4LJZ - chains D and F of the 6 polymer chains in the assembly; structure by X-ray diffraction, 3.59 A resolution.

# Chain D
Name: DNA-directed RNA polymerase subunit beta'
Source organism: Escherichia coli BW2952
Notes: EC 2.7.7.6
Reference sequence: C5A0S8 (C5A0S8_ECOBW); residue numbers follow UniProt; this construct covers 1-1407
Amino-acid sequence (1407 residues; numbered 1 to 1407; the number before each row is that of its first residue):
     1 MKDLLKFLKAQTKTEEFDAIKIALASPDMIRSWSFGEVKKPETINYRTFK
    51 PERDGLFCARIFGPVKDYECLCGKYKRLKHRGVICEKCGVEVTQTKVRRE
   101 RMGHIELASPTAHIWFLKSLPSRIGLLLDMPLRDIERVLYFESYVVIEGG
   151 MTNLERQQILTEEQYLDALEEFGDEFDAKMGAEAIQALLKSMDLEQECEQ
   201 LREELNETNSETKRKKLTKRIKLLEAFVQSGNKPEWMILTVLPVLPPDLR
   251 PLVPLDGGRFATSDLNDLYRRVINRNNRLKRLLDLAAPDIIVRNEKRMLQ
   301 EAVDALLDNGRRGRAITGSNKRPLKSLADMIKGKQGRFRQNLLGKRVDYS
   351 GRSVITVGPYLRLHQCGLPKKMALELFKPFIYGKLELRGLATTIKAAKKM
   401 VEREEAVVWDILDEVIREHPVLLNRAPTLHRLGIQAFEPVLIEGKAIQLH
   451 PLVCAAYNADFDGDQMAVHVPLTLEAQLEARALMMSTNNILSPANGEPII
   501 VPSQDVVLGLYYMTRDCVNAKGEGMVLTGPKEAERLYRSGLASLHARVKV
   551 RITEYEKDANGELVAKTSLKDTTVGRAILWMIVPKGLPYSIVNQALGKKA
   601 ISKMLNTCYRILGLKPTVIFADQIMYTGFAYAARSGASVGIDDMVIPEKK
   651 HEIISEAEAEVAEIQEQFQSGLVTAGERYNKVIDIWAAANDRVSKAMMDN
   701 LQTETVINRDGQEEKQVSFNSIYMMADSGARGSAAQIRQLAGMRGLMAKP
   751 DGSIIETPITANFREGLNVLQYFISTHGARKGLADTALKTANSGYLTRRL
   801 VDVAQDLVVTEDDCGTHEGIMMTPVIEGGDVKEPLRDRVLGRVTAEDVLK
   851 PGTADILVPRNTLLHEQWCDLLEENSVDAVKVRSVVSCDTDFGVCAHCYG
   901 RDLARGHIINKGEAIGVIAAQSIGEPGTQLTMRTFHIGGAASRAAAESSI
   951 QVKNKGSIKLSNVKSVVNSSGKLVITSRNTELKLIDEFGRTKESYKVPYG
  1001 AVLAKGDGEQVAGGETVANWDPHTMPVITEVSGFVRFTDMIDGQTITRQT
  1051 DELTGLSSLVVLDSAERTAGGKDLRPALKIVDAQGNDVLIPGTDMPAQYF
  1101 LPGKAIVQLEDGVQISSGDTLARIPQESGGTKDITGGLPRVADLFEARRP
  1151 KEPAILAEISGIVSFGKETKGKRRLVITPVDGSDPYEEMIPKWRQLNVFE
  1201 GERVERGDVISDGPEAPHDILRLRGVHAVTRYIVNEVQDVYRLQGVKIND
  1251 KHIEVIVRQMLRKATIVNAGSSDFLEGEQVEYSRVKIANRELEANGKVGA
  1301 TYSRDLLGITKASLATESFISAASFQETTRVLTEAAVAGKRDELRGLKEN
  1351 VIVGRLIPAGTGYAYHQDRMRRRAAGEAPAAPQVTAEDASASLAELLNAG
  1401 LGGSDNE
Disordered / not traced: 1-7, 932-1134, 1377-1407
Ion coordination: Zn2+ site 1: Cys-70, Cys-72, Cys-85; Zn2+ site 2: Cys-814, Cys-888, Cys-895, Cys-898
Residues lining bound ligands: Mg2+ (MG): Asp-460, Asp-462, Asp-464

# Chain F
Name: RNA polymerase sigma factor RpoD
Source organism: Escherichia coli
Reference sequence: P00579 (RPOD_ECOLI); numbering as in UniProt (aligned over 92-613)
Amino-acid sequence (522 residues; row label = number of the first residue in the row):
    92 GRTTDPVRMYMREMGTVELLTREGEIDIAKRIEDGINQVQCSVAEYPEAI
   142 TYLLEQYDRVEAEEARLSDLITGFVDPNAEEDLAPTATHVGSELSQEDLD
   192 DDEDEDEEDGDDDSADDDNSIDPELAREKFAELRAQYVVTRDTIKAKGRS
   242 HATAQEEILKLSEVFKQFRLVPKQFDYLVNSMRVMMDRVRTQERLIMKLC
   292 VEQCKMPKKNFITLFTGNETSDTWFNAAIAMNKPWSEKLHDVSEEVHRAL
   342 QKLQQIEEETGLTIEQVKDINRRMSIGEAKARRAKKEMVEANLRLVISIA
   392 KKYTNRGLQFLDLIQEGNIGLMKAVDKFEYRRGYKFSTYATWWIRQAITR
   442 SIADQARTIRIPVHMIETINKLNRISRQMLQEMGREPTPEELAERMLMPE
   492 DKIRKVLKIAKEPISMETPIGDDEDSHLGDFIEDTTLELPLDSATTESLR
   542 AATHDVLAGLTAREAKVLRMRFGIDMNTDYTLEEVGKQFDVTRERIRQIE
   592 AKALRKLRHPSRSEVLRSFLDD
Disordered / not traced: 168-212, 237-242, 613

# Chain D / chain F interface
Residue-residue contacts (84; chain D residue first):
  Glu-42(D) / Arg-451(F)  salt bridge
  Thr-43(D) / Thr-449(F)  hydrogen bond (side chain-backbone)
  Ile-44(D) / Ile-450(F)  hydrophobic
  Tyr-46(D) / Arg-451(F)
  Tyr-46(D) / Ile-452(F)  hydrophobic
  Tyr-46(D) / Pro-453(F)
  Tyr-46(D) / Met-456(F)
  Tyr-46(D) / Ile-500(F)  hydrophobic
  Arg-77(D) / Thr-569(F)
  Lys-79(D) / Asn-568(F)
  Arg-133(D) / Arg-93(F)
  Tyr-140(D) / Thr-95(F)
  Tyr-140(D) / Met-100(F)  hydrophobic
  Glu-142(D) / Met-100(F)
  Glu-142(D) / Arg-103(F)  salt bridge
  Glu-142(D) / Glu-104(F)
  Pro-251(D) / Met-507(F)
  Gly-257(D) / Lys-499(F)
  Gly-257(D) / Lys-502(F)
  Arg-259(D) / Lys-502(F)
  Arg-259(D) / Ile-505(F)
  Phe-260(D) / Pro-504(F)
  Phe-260(D) / Ile-505(F)  hydrogen bond (backbone-backbone)
  Ala-261(D) / Ile-505(F)
  Thr-262(D) / Pro-504(F)
  Thr-262(D) / Ile-505(F)  hydrogen bond (backbone-backbone)
  Thr-262(D) / Ser-506(F)
  Thr-262(D) / Met-507(F)  hydrogen bond (backbone-backbone)
  Ser-263(D) / Met-507(F)
  Ser-263(D) / Glu-508(F)
  Asp-264(D) / Ser-506(F)  hydrogen bond
  Asp-264(D) / Glu-508(F)
  Arg-270(D) / Gln-446(F)
  Arg-270(D) / Arg-448(F)  hydrogen bond (side chain-backbone)
  Arg-270(D) / Thr-449(F)
  Arg-271(D) / Gln-400(F)
  Asn-274(D) / Gln-446(F)  hydrogen bond
  Arg-275(D) / Gln-400(F)
  Arg-275(D) / Asp-403(F)  salt bridge
  Arg-278(D) / Asp-403(F)  salt bridge
  Arg-278(D) / Glu-407(F)  salt bridge
  Arg-278(D) / Ile-410(F)
  Arg-278(D) / Gln-446(F)  hydrogen bond
  Arg-281(D) / Glu-407(F)  salt bridge
  Arg-281(D) / Ile-410(F)
  Leu-282(D) / Gln-406(F)
  Leu-282(D) / Ile-410(F)  hydrophobic
  Leu-282(D) / Met-413(F)  hydrophobic
  Leu-285(D) / Ile-410(F)  hydrophobic
  Leu-285(D) / Met-413(F)  hydrophobic
  Ala-286(D) / Lys-377(F)
  Ala-287(D) / Lys-377(F)
  Ala-287(D) / Met-413(F)  hydrophobic
  Pro-288(D) / Glu-381(F)
  Ile-290(D) / Glu-381(F)
  Ile-291(D) / Gln-406(F)
  Ile-291(D) / Asn-409(F)
  Arg-293(D) / Glu-104(F)  salt bridge
  Asn-294(D) / Tyr-101(F)
  Asn-294(D) / Leu-402(F)
  Asn-294(D) / Gln-406(F)
  Glu-295(D) / Gln-406(F)
  Arg-297(D) / Pro-97(F)
  Arg-297(D) / Met-100(F)  hydrogen bond (side chain-backbone)
  Met-298(D) / Leu-402(F)  hydrophobic
  Met-298(D) / Asp-403(F)
  Met-298(D) / Gln-406(F)
  Glu-301(D) / Pro-97(F)
  Arg-322(D) / Pro-510(F)
  Lys-325(D) / Glu-508(F)  salt bridge
  Met-330(D) / Glu-508(F)
  Lys-334(D) / Asp-516(F)
  Thr-392(D) / Val-606(F)
  Thr-392(D) / Ser-609(F)
  Thr-393(D) / Ser-539(F)  hydrogen bond
  Thr-393(D) / Ser-609(F)
  Thr-393(D) / Phe-610(F)
  Ile-394(D) / Thr-536(F)
  Ile-394(D) / Ser-539(F)
  Lys-395(D) / Asp-533(F)  salt bridge
  Lys-395(D) / Thr-536(F)
  Lys-395(D) / Asp-612(F)  salt bridge
  Lys-399(D) / Ser-609(F)
  Lys-399(D) / Leu-611(F)
Interface residues without a listed pair, chain D (55 interface residues in all): Asn-45, Arg-47, Lys-96, Val-253, Leu-255, Gly-258, Gln-335, Tyr-382, Ala-396, Lys-398
Interface residues without a listed pair, chain F (56 interface residues in all): Arg-373, Val-380, Leu-384, Ile-405, Ala-447, Glu-515, Leu-519, Ile-523, Leu-528, Leu-532, Ala-535

# Summary
The interface between chain D and chain F involves 55 residues on one side and 56 on the other; the contacts
include 10 hydrogen bonds and 10 salt bridges. Polar pairs include Glu-42(D)/Arg-451(F), Glu-142(D)/Arg-103(F)
and Arg-275(D)/Asp-403(F). Bound to chain D: Mg2+.
Here chain D is DNA-directed RNA polymerase subunit beta' (Escherichia coli BW2952) and chain F is RNA
polymerase sigma factor RpoD (Escherichia coli). Entry 4LJZ (Crystal Structure Analysis of the E.coli
holoenzyme) was determined by X-ray diffraction, deposited together with 4LK0, 4LK1 and 4LLG.
